Entry 4R32 (X-ray diffraction, 3.50 A resolution); this record covers chains A and B of the 3 polymer chains in the assembly.

Chain A:
Protein: Protein-tyrosine kinase 2-beta
From: Homo sapiens
Notes: fragment: Focal Adhesion Targeting (FAT) domain
UniProtKB: Q14289 (FAK2_HUMAN); numbering as in UniProt (aligned over 871-1005)
Chain sequence (139 residues; numbered 867 to 1005; the number before each row is that of its first residue):
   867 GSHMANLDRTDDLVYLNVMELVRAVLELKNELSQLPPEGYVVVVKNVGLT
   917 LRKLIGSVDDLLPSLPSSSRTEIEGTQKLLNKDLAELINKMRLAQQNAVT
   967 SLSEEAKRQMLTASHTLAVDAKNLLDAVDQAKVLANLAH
Not modelled in the structure: 867-872, 1005
Construct notes: expression tag (867-870); engineered mutation Ser899 (Cys in Q14289), Ala972 (Cys in Q14289)
Swiss-Prot annotation at these positions:
  - modified residue: Tyr881 (Phosphotyrosine)
  - mutagenesis: Tyr881 (Y881F: Loss of phosphorylation site. Strongly reduced interaction with GRB2)
Reported in the primary citation:
  - specificity-determining residues: Thr937, Gly941 (proposed by the authors, not directly observed)
  - binding site for Paxillin: Lys911, Glu940, Asn947, Ala951
  - specificity-determining residues: Ala951

Chain B:
Protein: Paxillin
Notes: fragment: LD4 motif
UniProtKB: P49024 (PAXI_CHICK); residue numbers follow UniProt; this construct covers 139-162
Chain sequence (24 residues; numbered 139 to 162; the number before each row is that of its first residue):
   139 GSNLSELDRLLLELNAVQHNPPSG
Not modelled in the structure: 139-142, 154-162
Swiss-Prot annotation at these positions:
  - motif: Glu144 to Gln156 (LD motif 2)

Interface between chain A and chain B:
Residue-residue contacts - 11 pairs, chain A then chain B:
  Tyr881(A) with Ser143(B), hydrogen bond (side chain-backbone); Glu144(B), hydrogen bond (side chain-backbone); Leu145(B)
  Met885(A) with Glu144(B); Leu145(B); Leu148(B), hydrophobic
  Val888(A) with Leu148(B), hydrophobic
  Leu892(A) with Leu148(B); Leu152(B), hydrophobic
  Lys895(A) with Leu152(B), hydrogen bond (side chain-backbone)
  His981(A) with Leu152(B)
Also at the interface, not in a pair above, chain A (8 interface residues in all): Val891, Ala984

Overview:
The interface between chain A and chain B involves 8 residues on one side and 5 on the other; the contacts
include 3 hydrogen bonds. Among the polar pairs are Tyr881(A)-Ser143(B), Tyr881(A)-Glu144(B) and
Lys895(A)-Leu152(B). The paper reports a binding site for Paxillin at Lys911(A), Glu940(A) and Asn947(A) among
others; specificity determinants Thr937(A), Gly941(A) and Ala951(A).
Here chain A is Protein-tyrosine kinase 2-beta (Homo sapiens) and chain B is Paxillin. Entry 4R32 (Crystal
Structure Analysis of Pyk2 and Paxillin LD motifs) was determined by X-ray diffraction, deposited together
with 3U3F.
